Entry 8WRC (X-ray diffraction, 3.59 A resolution); this record covers chains A and H of the 22 polymer chains in the assembly.

# Chain A
Molecule: 16S rRNA
From: Thermus thermophilus HB8
Sequence (1522 nucleotides; each row starts with the number of its first residue; note: 42 numbers in that range are skipped by the numbering (no residue carries them; nothing is unmodelled there); a row labelled like 190A-190L holds insertion residues (190A, then the next letters in order); numbering starts at 0):
     0 UUUGUUGGAGAGUCUGAUCCUGGCUCAGGGUGAACGCUGGCGGCGUGCCU
    50 AAGACAUGCAAGUCGUGCGGG
    73 CCGCGGGGUUUU
    88 ACUCCG
    95 UGGUC
   101 AGCGGCGGACGGGUGAGUAACGCGUGGGU
  129A G
   130 ACCUACCCGGAAGAGGGGGACAACCCGGGGAAACUCGGGCUAAUCCCCCA
   180 UGUGGACCCGC
190A-190L CCCUUGGGGUGU
   191 GUCCAAAGGGCUUU
   216 GCCCGCUUCCGGAUGGGCCCGCGUCCCAUCAGCUAGUUGGUGGGGUAAUG
   266 GCCCACCAAGGCGACGACGGGUAGCCGGUCUGAGAGGAUGGCCGGCCACA
   316 GGGGCACUGAGACACGGGCCCCACUCCUACGGGAGGCAGCAGUUAGGAAU
   366 CUUCCGCAAUGGGCGCAAGCCUGACGGAGCGACGCCGCUUGGAGGAAGAA
   416 GCCCUUCGGGGUGUAAACUCCUGAA
   442 CCCGGGACGAAACCCCCGACGA
   474 GGGGACUGACGGUACCGGG
   494 GUAAUAGCGCCGGCCAACUCCGUGCCAGCAGCCXCGGUAAUACGGAGGGC
   544 GCGAGCGUUACCCGGAUUCACUGGGCGUAAAGGGCGUGUAGGCGGCCUGG
   594 GGCGUCCCAUGUGAAAGACCACGGCUCAACCGUGGGGGAGCGUGGGAUAC
   644 GCUCAGGCUAGACGGUGGGAGAGGGUGGUGGAAUUCCCGGAGUAGCGGUG
   694 AAAUGCGCAGAUACCGGGAGGAACGCCGAUGGCGAAGGCAGCCACCUGGU
   744 CCACCCGUGACGCUGAGGCGCGAAAGCGUGGGGAGCAAACCGGAUUAGAU
   794 ACCCGGGUAGUCCACGCCCUAAACGAUGCGCGCUAGGUCUCUGGGUCU
   848 CCUGGGGGCCGAAGCUAACGCGUUAAGCGCGCCGCCUGGGGAGUACGGCC
   898 GCAAGGCUGAAACUCAAAGGAAUUGACGGGGGCCCGCACAAGCGGUGGAG
   948 CAUGUGGUUUAAUUCGAAGXAACGCGAAGAACCUUACCAGGCCUUGACAU
   998 GCUAGG
 1003A G
  1004 AACCCGGGUGAAAGCCUGGGGUGCCCC
1030A-1030D GCGA
  1031 GGGGAGCCCUAGCACAGGUGCUGCAUGGCCGUCGUCAGCUCGUGCCGUGA
  1081 GGUGUUGGGUUAAGUCCCGCAACGAGCGCAACCCCCGCCGUUAGUUGCCA
  1131 GCGGUUCGGCCGGGCACUCUAACGGGACUGCCCGCGAAA
  1171 GCGGGAGGAAGGAGGGGACGACGUCUGGUCAGCAUGGCCCUUACGGCCUG
  1221 GGCGACACACGUGCUACAAUGCCCACUACAAAGCGAUGCCACCCGGCAAC
  1271 GGGGAGCUAAUCGCAAAAAGGUGGGCCCAGUUCGGAUUGGGGUCUGCAAC
  1321 CCGACCCCAUGAAGCCGGAAUCGCUAGUAAUCGCGGAUCAG
 1361A C
  1362 CAUGCCGCGGUGAAUACGUUCCCGGGCCUUGUACACACXGCCXGUXACGC
  1412 CAUGGGAGCGGGCUCUACCCGAAGUCGCCGGG
  1446 AGCCUACGGG
  1459 CAGGCGCCGAGGGUAGGGCCCGUGACUGGGGCGAAGUCGUAACAAGGUAG
  1509 CUGUACCGGAAGGUGCGGCUGGAUCCACUCCUUUCU
Disordered / not traced: 0-4, 1533-1538
Covalent attachments: covalent link 5MC_1407-G1494
Modified residues: PSU (pseudouridine-5'-monophosphate) at position 516, G7M (N7-methyl-guanosine-5'-monophosphate) at position 527, M2G (N2-dimethylguanosine-5'-monophosphate) at position 966, 5MC (5-methylcytidine-5'-monophosphate) at position 967, 2MG (2N-methylguanosine-5'-monophosphate) at position 1207, 5MC (5-methylcytidine-5'-monophosphate) at position 1400, 4OC (4n,o2'-methylcytidine-5'-monophosphate) at position 1402, 5MC (5-methylcytidine-5'-monophosphate) at position 1404, 5MC (5-methylcytidine-5'-monophosphate) at position 1407, UR3 (3-methyluridine-5'-monophoshate) at position 1498, MA6 (6N-dimethyladenosine-5'-monophoshate) at position 1518, MA6 (6N-dimethyladenosine-5'-monophoshate) at position 1519, PSU (pseudouridine-5'-monophosphate) at position 1540, PSU (pseudouridine-5'-monophosphate) at position 1541
Sequence notes: conflict U0, C13 (U in NR_037066), C1534 (A1507 in NR_037066), A1535 (C1508 in NR_037066), C1543 (U1514 in NR_037066); insertion (1027, 1031, 1244-1245, 1540-1541)
Ion coordination: Mg2+ site 1: U5 (shared with Arg102(H) of chain H); Mg2+ site 2 near G21 (its only coordinating residue here); Mg2+ site 3: C48, U49, G115; Mg2+ site 4: C58, U387, G388; Mg2+ site 5: A59, U387; Mg2+ site 6 near G70 (its only coordinating residue here); Mg2+ site 7: G80, U81; Mg2+ site 8 near U82 (its only coordinating residue here); Mg2+ site 9: U83, U84; Mg2+ site 10: G107, G326; Mg2+ site 11: A109, G331; Mg2+ site 12 near G111 (its only coordinating residue here); 121 more Mg2+ sites not listed

# Chain H
Molecule: 30S ribosomal protein S8
From: Thermus thermophilus HB8
UniProtKB: P0DOY9 (RS8_THET8); residue numbers follow UniProt; this construct covers 1-138
Sequence (138 residues; row label = number of the first residue in the row):
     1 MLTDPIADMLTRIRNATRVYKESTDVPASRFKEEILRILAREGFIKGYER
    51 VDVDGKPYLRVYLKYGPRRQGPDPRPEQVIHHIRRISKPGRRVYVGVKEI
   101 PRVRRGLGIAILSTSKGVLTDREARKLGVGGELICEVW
Ion coordination: Mg2+ site 1 near Arg37 (its only coordinating residue here); Mg2+ site 2: Arg102 (shared with U5(A) of chain A)

# Chain A / chain H interface
Contacting residue pairs (69; chain A residue first):
  C564(A) - Arg91(H)  hydrogen bond to the sugar
  C586(A) - Pro89(H)  phosphate contact
  C586(A) - Gly90(H)  sugar contact
  G587(A) - Met1(H)  base contact
  G587(A) - Thr3(H)  sugar contact
  G587(A) - Pro89(H)  phosphate contact
  G587(A) - Arg92(H)  salt bridge to the phosphate
  G588(A) - Leu2(H)  sugar contact
  G588(A) - Pro5(H)  phosphate contact
  C589(A) - Ala28(H)  sugar contact
  C589(A) - Ser29(H)  phosphate contact
  C590(A) - Ser29(H)  phosphate contact
  C590(A) - Arg30(H)  hydrogen bond to the phosphate
  U591(A) - Arg30(H)  salt bridge to the phosphate
  G597(A) - Tyr94(H)  hydrogen bond to the base
  U598(A) - Tyr94(H)  sugar contact
  U598(A) - Gly131(H)  sugar contact
  C599(A) - Val95(H)  sugar contact
  C599(A) - Gly96(H)  phosphate contact
  C599(A) - Val97(H)  phosphate contact
  C599(A) - Val129(H)  sugar contact
  C599(A) - Gly130(H)  hydrogen bond to the sugar
  C599(A) - Gly131(H)  sugar contact
  C600(A) - Gly96(H)  phosphate contact
  C600(A) - Val97(H)  hydrogen bond to the phosphate
  C600(A) - Lys98(H)  phosphate contact
  C600(A) - Gly128(H)  sugar contact
  A640(A) - Ser115(H)  hydrogen bond to the base
  U641(A) - Ser115(H)  sugar contact
  A642(A) - Phe31(H)  sugar contact
  A642(A) - Ser113(H)  hydrogen bond to the base
  A642(A) - Thr114(H)  hydrogen bond to the base
  A642(A) - Ser115(H)  base contact
  A642(A) - Val118(H)  sugar contact
  C643(A) - Phe31(H)  sugar contact
  C643(A) - Ser113(H)  hydrogen bond to the sugar
  C643(A) - Glu132(H)  hydrogen bond to the sugar
  G644(A) - Arg92(H)  sugar contact
  A653(A) - Lys56(H)  salt bridge to the phosphate
  G654(A) - Met1(H)  hydrogen bond to the sugar
  A753(A) - Met1(H)  base contact
  G755(A) - Met1(H)  sugar contact
  G825(A) - Asp8(H)  hydrogen bond to the sugar
  G825(A) - Thr11(H)  base contact
  G825(A) - Arg12(H)  sugar contact
  C826(A) - Arg12(H)  sugar contact
  C826(A) - Asn15(H)  hydrogen bond to the base
  U827(A) - Asn15(H)  sugar contact
  U827(A) - Val19(H)  sugar contact
  A828(A) - Lys21(H)  salt bridge to the phosphate
  A859(A) - Val19(H)  base contact
  A860(A) - Arg18(H)  sugar contact
  A860(A) - Arg75(H)  phosphate contact
  G861(A) - Arg75(H)  salt bridge to the phosphate
  G874(A) - Asn15(H)  base contact
  C875(A) - Thr11(H)  base contact
  C875(A) - Arg14(H)  hydrogen bond to the sugar
  C875(A) - Asn15(H)  hydrogen bond to the sugar
  G876(A) - Ala7(H)  hydrogen bond to the sugar
  G876(A) - Thr11(H)  hydrogen bond to the sugar
  G876(A) - Arg14(H)  salt bridge to the phosphate
  C877(A) - Thr3(H)  hydrogen bond to the sugar
  C877(A) - Asp4(H)  sugar contact
  C877(A) - Ala7(H)  sugar contact
  C877(A) - Lys88(H)  phosphate contact
  C877(A) - Pro89(H)  phosphate contact
  G878(A) - Thr3(H)  hydrogen bond to the sugar
  G878(A) - Lys88(H)  phosphate contact
  G878(A) - Pro89(H)  phosphate contact
Other interface residues (no listed pair), chain A (37 interface residues in all): A632, U652, G823, C824, C879
Other interface residues (no listed pair), chain H (42 interface residues in all): Glu99, Lys116, Gly117

# In short
37 residues of chain A and 42 residues of chain H are in contact; the contacts include 19 hydrogen bonds and 6
salt bridges. Among the polar pairs are G597(A)-Tyr94(H), A640(A)-Ser115(H) and A642(A)-Ser113(H). U5(A) and
Arg102(H) coordinate Mg2+ site 2.
Chain A is 16S rRNA and chain H is 30S ribosomal protein S8, both from Thermus thermophilus HB8; the
structure, Time-Resolved Ambient Temperature Kineto-Crystallographic Structure of Initiation Factor in Complex
with Ribosome, was determined by X-ray diffraction.
